7RUP - chains A and B; structure by X-ray diffraction, 1.23 A resolution.

# Chain A
Name: GRB10-interacting GYF protein 2
Source organism: Homo sapiens
UniProtKB: Q6Y7W6 (GGYF2_HUMAN); residues 529-597 here = UniProt positions 529-597
Amino-acid sequence (73 residues; numbered 525 to 597; the number before each row is that of its first residue):
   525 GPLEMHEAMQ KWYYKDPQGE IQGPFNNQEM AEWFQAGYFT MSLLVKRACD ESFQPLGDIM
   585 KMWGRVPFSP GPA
Disordered / not traced: 525-533, 597
Sequence notes: expression tag (525-528)
Modified / non-standard residues: Cys573 (S-hydroxycysteine; CSO)
Swiss-Prot annotation at these positions:
  - region: Gly547 to Phe563 (Required for GRB10-binding)
  - modified residue: Ser593 (Phosphoserine)
  - natural variant: Leu580 (L580F: In PARK11; uncertain significance), Arg589 (R589G: Probable risk factor for PARK11)
From the paper describing this entry:
  - contacts within the chain: Asp540-Gln546 (hydrogen bond), Asp540-Gln542 (backbone contact), Asp540-Glu544 (backbone contact)
  - specificity-determining residues: Asp540, Gln546
  - mutagenesis - F592E, F592W: unchanged binding to Trinucleotide repeat-containing gene 6A protein (chain B)
  - mutagenesis - F592E (Tm change 7 degC): decreased stability
  - mutagenesis - F592W: unchanged stability

# Chain B
Name: Trinucleotide repeat-containing gene 6A protein
Source organism: Homo sapiens
UniProtKB: Q8NDV7 (TNR6A_HUMAN); residues 1476-1486 here correspond to UniProt positions 1729-1739 (UniProt number = residue number + 253)
Amino-acid sequence (16 residues; numbered 1471 to 1486; the number before each row is that of its first residue):
  1471 GPLGSAPSRP PPGLTG
Disordered / not traced: 1471-1477
Sequence notes: expression tag (1471-1475)

# How chain A and chain B interact
Residue-residue contacts - 19 pairs, chain A then chain B:
  Tyr538(A) - Pro1481(B)
  Tyr538(A) - Pro1482(B)  hydrogen bond (side chain-backbone)
  Asp540(A) - Gly1483(B)
  Pro541(A) - Gly1483(B)
  Pro541(A) - Leu1484(B)
  Gln546(A) - Pro1482(B)
  Gln546(A) - Gly1483(B)
  Phe549(A) - Arg1479(B)
  Phe549(A) - Pro1482(B)  hydrophobic
  Glu553(A) - Arg1479(B)  salt bridge
  Trp557(A) - Arg1479(B)  hydrogen bond (side chain-backbone)
  Trp557(A) - Pro1480(B)
  Trp557(A) - Pro1481(B)
  Trp557(A) - Pro1482(B)
  Tyr562(A) - Pro1480(B)
  Tyr562(A) - Pro1481(B)
  Tyr562(A) - Gly1486(B)
  Phe563(A) - Pro1481(B)  hydrophobic
  Phe563(A) - Leu1484(B)  hydrophobic
Interface residues without a listed pair, chain A (10 interface residues in all): Leu567
Interface residues without a listed pair, chain B (8 interface residues in all): Thr1485
The authors on this interface:
  - pairs named by the authors: Trp557(A)-Pro1481(B)
  - interface residues, chain A: Tyr538(A), Phe549(A), Trp557(A), Tyr562(A), Phe563(A), Leu567(A)
  - hot spots on chain A (mutagenesis) - W557A: decreased binding to Trinucleotide repeat-containing gene 6A protein (chain B)
  - interface residues, chain B: Pro1482(B)

# In short
10 residues of chain A and 8 residues of chain B are in contact; the contacts include 2 hydrogen bonds and 1
salt bridge. Polar contacts include Glu553(A)-Arg1479(B), Tyr538(A)-Pro1482(B) and Trp557(A)-Arg1479(B). The
paper describes a contact between Trp557(A) and Pro1481(B). The paper reports that F592E of chain A reduces
stability; interface residues Tyr538(A), Phe549(A) and Pro1482(B) among others; 3 substitutions were tested in
all.
Here chain A is GRB10-interacting GYF protein 2 and chain B is Trinucleotide repeat-containing gene 6A
protein, both from Homo sapiens. Entry 7RUP (Structure of the human GIGYF2-TNRC6A complex) was determined by
X-ray diffraction, deposited together with 7RUQ.
